4MXW - chains S and Y of the 6 polymer chains in the assembly; structure by X-ray diffraction, 3.60 A resolution.

[Chain S]
Molecule: Tumor necrosis factor receptor superfamily member 3
Organism: Homo sapiens
UniProtKB: P36941 (TNR3_HUMAN); residues 41-211 here = UniProt positions 41-211
Sequence (193 residues; row label = number of the first residue in the row):
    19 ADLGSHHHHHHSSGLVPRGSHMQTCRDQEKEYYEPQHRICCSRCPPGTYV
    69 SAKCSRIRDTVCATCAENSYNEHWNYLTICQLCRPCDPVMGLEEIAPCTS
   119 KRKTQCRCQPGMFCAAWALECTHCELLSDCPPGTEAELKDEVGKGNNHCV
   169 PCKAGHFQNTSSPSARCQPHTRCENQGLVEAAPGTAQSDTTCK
Disordered / not traced: 19-42, 108-111, 126-211
Construct notes: expression tag (19-40)
Disulfides: Cys43-Cys58, Cys59-Cys72, Cys62-Cys80, Cys83-Cys98, Cys101-Cys116, Cys104-Cys124
Swiss-Prot annotation at these positions:
  - glycosylation: Asn177 (N-linked (GlcNAc...) asparagine)

[Chain Y]
Molecule: Lymphotoxin-beta
Organism: Homo sapiens
UniProtKB: Q06643 (TNFC_HUMAN); residue numbers follow UniProt; this construct covers 86-244
Sequence (210 residues; row label = number of the first residue in the row):
    43 MLLVNQSHQGFNKEHTSKMVSAIVLYVLLAAAAHSAFAADLGSGLPAAHL
    93 IGAPLKGQGLGWETTKEQAFLTSGTQFSDAEGLALPQDGLYYLYCLVGYR
   143 GRAPPGGGDPQGRSVTLRSSLYRAGGAYGPGTPELLLEGAETVTPVLDPA
   193 RRQGYGPLWYTSVGFGGLVQLRRGERVYVNISHPDMVDFARGKTFFGAVM
   243 VGHHHHHHHH
Disordered / not traced: 43-86, 100-101, 147-152, 164-173, 188-198, 247-252
Construct notes: expression tag (43-85, 245-252)
Swiss-Prot annotation at these positions:
  - glycosylation: Asn222 (N-linked (GlcNAc...) asparagine)

[Interface between chain S and chain Y]
Contacting residue pairs (15):
  Ser87(S) with Lys108(Y)
  Ile97(S) with Thr107(Y)
  Cys98(S) with Lys108(Y); Glu109(Y), hydrogen bond (backbone-backbone)
  Gln99(S) with Lys108(Y); Glu109(Y); Arg233(Y)
  Leu100(S) with Lys108(Y); Glu109(Y)
  Arg102(S) with Glu109(Y), salt bridge; Phe231(Y), hydrogen bond (side chain-backbone); Arg233(Y)
  Pro103(S) with Pro96(Y)
  Asp105(S) with Arg142(Y), salt bridge
  Val107(S) with Arg142(Y)
Also at the interface, not in a pair above, chain S (10 interface residues in all): Tyr88
Also at the interface, not in a pair above, chain Y (10 interface residues in all): Ile93, Ala95, Glu105

[Summary]
The chain S/chain Y interface involves 10 residues from each chain; the contacts include 2 hydrogen bonds and
2 salt bridges. Polar contacts include Arg102(S)-Glu109(Y), Asp105(S)-Arg142(Y) and Arg102(S)-Phe231(Y).
Chain S is Tumor necrosis factor receptor superfamily member 3 and chain Y is Lymphotoxin-beta, both from Homo
sapiens; the structure, Structure of heterotrimeric lymphotoxin LTa1b2 bound to lymphotoxin beta receptor LTbR
and anti-LTa Fab, was determined by X-ray diffraction, deposited together with 4MXV.
